Entry 7F8N (electron microscopy, 3.40 A resolution); this record covers chains F and G of the 7 polymer chains in the assembly.

== Chain F (and G) ==
Name: Pannexin-1
Source organism: Homo sapiens
Notes: chain G of this document is another copy of the same molecule, construct and numbering; everything in this record applies to it too
UniProt: Q96RD7 (PANX1_HUMAN); numbering as in UniProt (aligned over 1-426)
Chain sequence (426 residues; numbered 1 to 426; the number before each row is that of its first residue):
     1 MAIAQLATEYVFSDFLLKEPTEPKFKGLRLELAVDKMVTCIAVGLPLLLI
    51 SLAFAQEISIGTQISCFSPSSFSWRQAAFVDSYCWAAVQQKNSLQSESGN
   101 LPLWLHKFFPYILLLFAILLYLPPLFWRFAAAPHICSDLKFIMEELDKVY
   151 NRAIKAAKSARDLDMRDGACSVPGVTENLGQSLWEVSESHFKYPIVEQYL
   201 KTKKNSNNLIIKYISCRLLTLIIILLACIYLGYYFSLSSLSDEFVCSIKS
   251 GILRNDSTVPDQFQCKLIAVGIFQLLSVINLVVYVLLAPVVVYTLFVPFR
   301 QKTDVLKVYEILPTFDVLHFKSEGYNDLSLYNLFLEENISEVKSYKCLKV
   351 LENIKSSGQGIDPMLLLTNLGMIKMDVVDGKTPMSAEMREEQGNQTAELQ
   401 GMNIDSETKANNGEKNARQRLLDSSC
Disordered / not traced: 1-12, 96-97, 161-191, 316-317, 357-426
Disulfide bonds: C66-C265, C84-C246
Residues lining bound ligands:
  - LBN (1-palmitoyl-2-oleoyl-sn-glycero-3-phosphocholine), molecule 1: E31, T39, C40, V43, G44, L47, L48, S51, Y121, R128
  - LBN, molecule 2: V34, M37, L225, A288, P289, V290, V292, Y293, R300, K302, E336, E337
  - LBN, molecule 3: M37, I41, Y293, F299, R300, Q301, K302
  - LBN, molecule 4: C40, I41, G44, L45, L48, I279, V282, V283, L286, L287, P289, V290
  - LBN, molecule 5: Q89, W104, L115
  - LBN, molecule 6: L115, I118, L119, Y121, L122, L125
  - LBN, molecule 7: L122, P123, F126, I211, K212, S215, L219
  - LBN, molecule 8: F235, L275, V278, I279, V282
  - LBN, molecule 9: F235, S239, L240, V278, V282
Swiss-Prot annotation at these positions:
  - site: D376 to D379 (Cleavage)
  - modified residue: C40 (S-nitrosocysteine), Y199 (Phosphotyrosine), C347 (S-nitrosocysteine)
  - glycosylation: N255 (N-linked (GlcNAc...) asparagine)
  - natural variant: T21 to P23 (deletion: In OZEMA7), R217 (R217H: Found in a patient with primary ovarian failure with intellectual disability and sensorineural hearing loss; uncertain significance), I272 (I272V: No change in glycosylation pattern), K346 (K346E: In OZEMA7), C347 (C347S: In OZEMA7), Q392 to C426 (deletion: In OZEMA7)
  - mutagenesis: W74 (W74A: No effect on voltage-dependence. Altered anion selectivity with equal permeability for iodide and choride), R75 (R75E: Loss of voltage-dependence and anion selectivity. Strong increase in permeability of sodium over chloride), D164 to D167 (Not cleaved by CASP3 or CASP7), N255 (N255A: Impaired glycosylation. Forms gap junctions by 2 hemichannels; N255Q: Impaired glycosylation. Loss of GLY1 and GLY2 forms. No effect on oocyte survival. Located in the cytoplasm ...), N338 (N338Q: Impaired glycosylation; loss of GLY2 form; oocyte death), D376 to D379 (Not cleaved by CASP3 or CASP7. Reduces channel activation), D379 (D379A: No effect on cell membrane location. Decreased levels of pro-IL1B upon LPS priming and ATP stimulation. Attenuated pyroptotic cell death induced by LPS and ATP), N394 (N394Q: No change in glycosylation pattern), S424 (S424A: No effect on cell membrane location. Promoted pyroptotic cell death induced by LPS and ATP)

== Chain F / chain G interface ==
Pairs across the interface - 82 pairs, chain F then chain G:
  L16(F) - E145(G)
  L16(F) - R152(G)
  L16(F) - P194(G)  hydrophobic
  L16(F) - I195(G)  hydrophobic
  K18(F) - K148(G)
  R29(F) - P133(G)
  R29(F) - H134(G)
  A33(F) - A130(G)  hydrophobic
  K36(F) - F129(G)
  M37(F) - L122(G)  hydrophobic
  M37(F) - F126(G)  hydrophobic
  C40(F) - F129(G)  hydrophobic
  L48(F) - I118(G)  hydrophobic
  L52(F) - Y111(G)  hydrogen bond (backbone-side chain)
  L52(F) - L114(G)  hydrophobic
  A53(F) - Y111(G)
  A55(F) - F54(G)
  Q56(F) - K107(G)
  Q56(F) - P110(G)
  Q56(F) - Y111(G)  hydrogen bond
  S59(F) - G61(G)
  I60(F) - W85(G)
  T62(F) - R75(G)
  T62(F) - S82(G)
  S65(F) - F79(G)
  S65(F) - S82(G)
  C66(F) - F79(G)
  F67(F) - F72(G)  hydrophobic
  F67(F) - Q76(G)
  F67(F) - F79(G)  hydrophobic
  F67(F) - L253(G)  hydrophobic
  F67(F) - V259(G)  hydrophobic
  S68(F) - Q76(G)  hydrogen bond (backbone-side chain)
  P69(F) - Q76(G)
  S70(F) - S71(G)
  S70(F) - Q76(G)  hydrogen bond
  W74(F) - W74(G)
  W74(F) - R75(G)
  A77(F) - R75(G)
  D81(F) - R75(G)  salt bridge
  S239(F) - Q89(G)
  S239(F) - Q90(G)  hydrogen bond (backbone-side chain)
  L240(F) - Q90(G)
  D242(F) - Q90(G)  hydrogen bond
  E243(F) - Y83(G)  hydrogen bond
  E243(F) - S250(G)  hydrogen bond
  V245(F) - I252(G)  hydrophobic
  Q262(F) - I252(G)
  F263(F) - I252(G)
  Q264(F) - F79(G)
  Q264(F) - S250(G)  hydrogen bond
  Q264(F) - G251(G)
  Q264(F) - I252(G)
  Q264(F) - L253(G)
  K266(F) - Y83(G)
  K266(F) - A86(G)
  K266(F) - Q90(G)
  I268(F) - S82(G)
  I268(F) - A86(G)  hydrophobic
  G271(F) - Q89(G)
  G271(F) - F108(G)
  I272(F) - K107(G)
  I272(F) - F108(G)  hydrophobic
  I272(F) - Y111(G)
  L275(F) - F108(G)  hydrophobic
  L275(F) - Y111(G)  hydrophobic
  I279(F) - L115(G)  hydrophobic
  E337(F) - H134(G)
  S340(F) - P133(G)
  S340(F) - S137(G)  hydrogen bond (backbone-side chain)
  K346(F) - S137(G)
  K346(F) - D138(G)
  K346(F) - F141(G)
  K346(F) - Y199(G)
  K349(F) - T202(G)
  V350(F) - I195(G)  hydrophobic
  V350(F) - Q198(G)
  V350(F) - T202(G)
  N353(F) - Q198(G)  hydrogen bond (backbone-side chain)
  N353(F) - K201(G)
  N353(F) - T202(G)
  I354(F) - Q198(G)
Also at the interface, not in a pair above, chain F (52 interface residues in all): F15, L17, I41, L45, A78, E336, C347
Also at the interface, not in a pair above, chain G (52 interface residues in all): E57, I58, Q63, I64, W104, L125, N205, D256

== In short ==
Chain F and chain G each contribute 52 residues to their interface, with 11 hydrogen bonds and 1 salt bridge.
Polar contacts include D81(F)-R75(G), L52(F)-Y111(G) and Q56(F)-Y111(G). Bound to chain F: 9 copies of
compound LBN.
Chain F and chain G are both Pannexin-1 (Homo sapiens); the structure, Human pannexin-1 showing a
conformational change in the N-terminal domain and blocked pore, was determined by electron microscopy (same
publication as 7WSV, 7F8J and 7F8O).
